PDB entry 2I0A | X-ray diffraction, 1.80 A resolution | chains A and B

# Chain A (and B)
Molecule: Protease
From: Human immunodeficiency virus 1
Notes: chain B of this document is another copy of the same molecule, construct and numbering; everything in this record applies to it too
UniProt: O38732 (O38732_9HIV1); numbering as in UniProt (aligned over 1-99)
Chain sequence (99 residues; row label = number of the first residue in the row):
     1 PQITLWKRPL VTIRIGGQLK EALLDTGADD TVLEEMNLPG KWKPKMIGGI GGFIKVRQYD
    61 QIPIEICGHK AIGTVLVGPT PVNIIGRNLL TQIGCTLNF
Differences from the reference sequence: engineered mutation Lys7 (Gln in O38732)
Small-molecule neighbours: MUI ((5S)-3-(4-acetylphenyl)-N-[(1S,2R)-1-benzyl-2-hydroxy-3-{isobutyl[(4-methoxyphenyl)sulfonyl]amino}propyl]-2-oxo-1,3-oxazolidine-5-carboxamide): Leu23, Asp25, Gly27, Ala28, Asp29, Gly48, Gly49, Ile50, Phe53, Pro81, Val82, Ile84

# Chain A / chain B interface
Residue-residue contacts (99):
  Pro1(A) - Leu97(B)
  Pro1(A) - Asn98(B)
  Pro1(A) - Phe99(B)  hydrogen bond (backbone-backbone)
  Gln2(A) - Thr96(B)  hydrogen bond
  Gln2(A) - Leu97(B)
  Gln2(A) - Asn98(B)  hydrogen bond
  Ile3(A) - Thr96(B)
  Ile3(A) - Leu97(B)  hydrogen bond (backbone-backbone)
  Ile3(A) - Phe99(B)  hydrophobic
  Leu5(A) - Thr26(B)
  Leu5(A) - Arg87(B)  hydrogen bond (backbone-side chain)
  Leu5(A) - Leu90(B)  hydrophobic
  Leu5(A) - Thr91(B)
  Leu5(A) - Cys95(B)
  Trp6(A) - Arg87(B)  hydrogen bond (backbone-side chain)
  Trp6(A) - Thr91(B)
  Lys7(A) - Arg87(B)
  Arg8(A) - Asp29(B)  salt bridge
  Arg8(A) - Arg87(B)
  Pro9(A) - Thr26(B)
  Pro9(A) - Arg87(B)
  Pro9(A) - Leu97(B)  hydrophobic
  Leu23(A) - Gly27(B)
  Leu24(A) - Thr26(B)  hydrogen bond (backbone-side chain)
  Leu24(A) - Gly27(B)
  Leu24(A) - Leu97(B)  hydrophobic
  Leu24(A) - Phe99(B)  hydrophobic
  Asp25(A) - Asp25(B)
  Asp25(A) - Thr26(B)
  Asp25(A) - Gly27(B)
  Thr26(A) - Leu5(B)
  Thr26(A) - Pro9(B)
  Thr26(A) - Leu24(B)  hydrogen bond (side chain-backbone)
  Thr26(A) - Asp25(B)
  Thr26(A) - Thr26(B)  hydrogen bond (side chain-backbone)
  Thr26(A) - Leu97(B)
  Gly27(A) - Asp25(B)  hydrogen bond (backbone-side chain)
  Asp29(A) - Arg8(B)  salt bridge
  Gly48(A) - Ile50(B)
  Gly49(A) - Ile50(B)
  Ile50(A) - Gly49(B)
  Ile50(A) - Ile50(B)  hydrogen bond (backbone-backbone)
  Ile50(A) - Ile54(B)
  Ile50(A) - Thr80(B)
  Gly51(A) - Ile50(B)  hydrogen bond (backbone-backbone)
  Gly51(A) - Gly51(B)
  Gly51(A) - Gly52(B)
  Gly52(A) - Ile50(B)
  Gly52(A) - Gly51(B)
  Ile54(A) - Ile50(B)  hydrophobic
  Ile54(A) - Gly51(B)
  Cys67(A) - Phe99(B)  hydrophobic
  His69(A) - Phe99(B)
  Thr80(A) - Ile50(B)
  Pro81(A) - Gly49(B)
  Pro81(A) - Ile50(B)
  Arg87(A) - Leu5(B)  hydrogen bond (side chain-backbone)
  Arg87(A) - Trp6(B)  hydrogen bond (side chain-backbone)
  Arg87(A) - Lys7(B)
  Arg87(A) - Arg8(B)
  Arg87(A) - Pro9(B)
  Leu90(A) - Leu5(B)  hydrophobic
  Thr91(A) - Leu5(B)
  Thr91(A) - Trp6(B)
  Ile93(A) - Phe99(B)
  Gly94(A) - Asn98(B)
  Gly94(A) - Phe99(B)
  Cys95(A) - Leu5(B)
  Cys95(A) - Leu97(B)  hydrophobic
  Cys95(A) - Asn98(B)
  Cys95(A) - Phe99(B)  hydrophobic
  Thr96(A) - Gln2(B)  hydrogen bond
  Thr96(A) - Ile3(B)
  Thr96(A) - Thr4(B)
  Thr96(A) - Thr96(B)
  Thr96(A) - Leu97(B)
  Thr96(A) - Asn98(B)  hydrogen bond (backbone-backbone)
  Leu97(A) - Pro1(B)
  Leu97(A) - Gln2(B)
  Leu97(A) - Ile3(B)  hydrogen bond (backbone-backbone)
  Leu97(A) - Pro9(B)  hydrophobic
  Leu97(A) - Leu24(B)
  Leu97(A) - Thr26(B)
  Leu97(A) - Cys95(B)  hydrophobic
  Leu97(A) - Thr96(B)
  Leu97(A) - Leu97(B)  hydrophobic
  Asn98(A) - Pro1(B)
  Asn98(A) - Gln2(B)  hydrogen bond
  Asn98(A) - Gly94(B)
  Asn98(A) - Cys95(B)
  Asn98(A) - Thr96(B)  hydrogen bond (backbone-backbone)
  Asn98(A) - Asn98(B)  hydrogen bond
  Phe99(A) - Pro1(B)  hydrogen bond (backbone-backbone)
  Phe99(A) - Ile3(B)  hydrophobic
  Phe99(A) - Cys67(B)  hydrophobic
  Phe99(A) - His69(B)
  Phe99(A) - Ile93(B)
  Phe99(A) - Gly94(B)
  Phe99(A) - Cys95(B)  hydrophobic
Interface residues without a listed pair, chain A (40 interface residues in all): Thr4, Val32, Ile47, Phe53, Ile66, Ile84
Interface residues without a listed pair, chain B (39 interface residues in all): Leu23, Val32, Ile47, Gly48, Phe53, Pro81, Ile84

# In short
Chain A and chain B form an interface of 40 and 39 residues respectively; the contacts include 21 hydrogen
bonds and 2 salt bridges. Polar pairs include Arg8(A)-Asp29(B), Gln2(A)-Thr96(B) and Gln2(A)-Asn98(B). Ligands
of chain A: compound MUI.
Chain A and chain B are both Protease (Human immunodeficiency virus 1); the structure, Crystal Structure of
KB-19 complexed with wild type HIV-1 protease, was determined by X-ray diffraction (same publication as 2I0D).
